4GC6 - chains A and P of the 3 polymer chains in the assembly; structure by X-ray diffraction, 2.90 A resolution.

# Chain A
Molecule: DNA polymerase IV
From: Sulfolobus solfataricus P2
Notes: EC 2.7.7.7
UniProt: Q97W02 (DPO4_SULSO); residues 1-352 here = UniProt positions 1-352
Amino-acid sequence (358 residues; row label = number of the first residue in the row; numbers below 1 keep their minus sign (His-5 is residue -5)):
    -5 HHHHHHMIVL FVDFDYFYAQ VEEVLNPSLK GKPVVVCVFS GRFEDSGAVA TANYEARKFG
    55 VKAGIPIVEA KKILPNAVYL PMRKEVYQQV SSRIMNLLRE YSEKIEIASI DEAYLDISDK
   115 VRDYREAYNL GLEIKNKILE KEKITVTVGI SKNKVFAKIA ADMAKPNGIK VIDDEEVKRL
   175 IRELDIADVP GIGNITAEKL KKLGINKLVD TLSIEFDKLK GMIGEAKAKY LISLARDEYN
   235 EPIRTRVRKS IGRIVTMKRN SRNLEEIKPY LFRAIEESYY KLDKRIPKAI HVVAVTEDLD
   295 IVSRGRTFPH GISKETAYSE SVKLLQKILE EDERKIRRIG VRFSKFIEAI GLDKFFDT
Disordered / not traced: -5 to 0, 343-352
Sequence notes: expression tag (-5 to 0)
Swiss-Prot annotation at these positions:
  - active site: Glu106
  - binding site (Mg(2+)): Asp7, Asp105
  - site: Tyr12 (Substrate discrimination)
  - mutagenesis: Asp105 to Glu106 (Loss of function), Glu342 to Thr352 (Almost complete loss of interaction with PCNA)
Metal / ion sites: Ca2+ site 1: Asp7, Phe8, Asp105 (together with 0OH); Ca2+ site 2 near Asp7 (its only coordinating residue here); Ca2+ site 3: Ala181, Ile186; Ca2+ site 4: Asp294 (shared with DA10(P) of chain P)
Residues lining bound ligands: 0OH (North-methanocarba-2'-deoxyadenosine triphosphate): Phe8, Asp9, Tyr10, Phe11, Tyr12, Ala44, Thr45, Arg51, Ala57, Gly58, Ile104, Asp105
What the authors report for this chain:
  - binding site for 0OH: Tyr12, Tyr48, Arg51
  - Ca2+ coordination: Asp294
  - catalytic residues: Asp7, Asp105, Glu106
  - mutagenesis - Y12A (2,000-fold): increased catalytic activity (citing earlier work)

# Chain P
Molecule: 14-nt DNA strand
Sequence (14 nucleotides; numbered 1 to 14; the number before each row is that of its first residue):
     1 GGGGGAAGGA TTCC
Metal / ion sites: Ca2+: DA10 (shared with Asp294(A) of chain A)

# Interface between chain A and chain P
Pairs across the interface (28):
  Ser103(A) - DC14(P)  hydrogen bond to the phosphate
  Asp105(A) - DC14(P)  phosphate contact
  Glu106(A) - DC14(P)  phosphate contact
  Lys152(A) - DC14(P)  salt bridge to the phosphate
  Pro184(A) - DC13(P)  phosphate contact
  Gly185(A) - DT12(P)  sugar contact
  Gly185(A) - DC13(P)  hydrogen bond to the phosphate
  Ile186(A) - DT12(P)  phosphate contact
  Ile186(A) - DC13(P)  hydrogen bond to the phosphate
  Gly187(A) - DT12(P)  hydrogen bond to the phosphate
  Gly187(A) - DC13(P)  phosphate contact
  Asn188(A) - DT12(P)  phosphate contact
  Ile189(A) - DT11(P)  phosphate contact
  Ile189(A) - DT12(P)  hydrogen bond to the phosphate
  Thr190(A) - DT11(P)  hydrogen bond to the phosphate
  Thr190(A) - DT12(P)  hydrogen bond to the phosphate
  Lys193(A) - DT11(P)  salt bridge to the phosphate
  Val296(A) - DG9(P)  phosphate contact
  Ser297(A) - DG8(P)  phosphate contact
  Ser297(A) - DG9(P)  hydrogen bond to the phosphate
  Arg298(A) - DG8(P)  salt bridge to the phosphate
  Arg298(A) - DG9(P)  salt bridge to the phosphate
  Gly299(A) - DG8(P)  hydrogen bond to the phosphate
  Arg300(A) - DA7(P)  phosphate contact
  Thr301(A) - DA6(P)  phosphate contact
  Thr301(A) - DA7(P)  hydrogen bond to the phosphate
  Lys321(A) - DG8(P)  salt bridge to the phosphate
  Lys339(A) - DA6(P)  salt bridge to the phosphate
Interface residues without a listed pair, chain A (24 interface residues in all): Ile104, Val183, Lys221, Asp294
Interface residues without a listed pair, chain P (9 interface residues in all): DA10

# Summary
Chain A and chain P form an interface of 24 and 9 residues respectively; the contacts include 10 hydrogen
bonds and 6 salt bridges. Among the polar pairs are Ser103(A)-DC14(P), Gly185(A)-DC13(P) and
Ile186(A)-DC13(P). Ligands of chain A: compound 0OH. The paper reports catalytic residues Asp7(A), Asp105(A)
and Glu106(A); Y12A of chain A increases catalytic activity.
Here chain A is DNA polymerase IV (Sulfolobus solfataricus P2) and chain P is a 14-nt DNA strand. Entry 4GC6
(Crystal structure of Dpo4 in complex with N-MC-dAMP opposite dT) was determined by X-ray diffraction,
deposited together with 4GC7.
